Entry 4CC9 (X-ray diffraction, 2.47 A resolution); this record covers chains B and C of the 3 polymer chains in the assembly.

== Chain B ==
Protein: Protein vpx
Organism: Simian immunodeficiency virus
UniProt: P19508 (VPX_SIVSP); residues 1-112 here = UniProt positions 1-112
Sequence (119 residues; each row starts with the number of its first residue; numbers below 1 keep their minus sign (Gly-6 is residue -6)):
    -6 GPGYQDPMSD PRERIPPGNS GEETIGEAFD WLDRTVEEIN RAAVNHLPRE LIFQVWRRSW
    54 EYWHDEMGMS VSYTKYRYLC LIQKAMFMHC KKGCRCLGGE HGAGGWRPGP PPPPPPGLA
Disordered / not traced: -6 to 4, 91-99, 112
Differences from the reference sequence: expression tag (-6 to 0)
Curated features (UniProtKB/Swiss-Prot):
  - motif: Ser65 to Leu72 (Nuclear localization signal)
  - binding site (Zn(2+)): His39, His82, Cys87, Cys89
Ion coordination: Zn2+: His39, His82, Cys87, Cys89
What the authors report for this chain:
  - Zn2+ coordination: His39, His82, Cys87, Cys89
  - specificity-determining residues: Glu15, Glu16 (by similarity / conservation)

== Chain C ==
Protein: Deoxynucleoside triphosphate triphosphohydrolase SAMHD1
Organism: Homo sapiens
Notes: EC 3.1.5.-
UniProt: Q9Y3Z3 (SAMH1_HUMAN); numbering as in UniProt (aligned over 582-626)
Sequence (71 residues; numbered 556 to 626; the number before each row is that of its first residue):
   556 MASWSHPQFE KGALEVLFQG PGYQDPQDGD VIAPLITPQK KEWNDSTSVQ NPTRLREASK
   616 SRVQLFKDDP M
Disordered / not traced: 556-605, 625-626
Differences from the reference sequence: expression tag (556-581)
Curated features (UniProtKB/Swiss-Prot):
  - modified residue: Thr592 (Microbial infection: Phosphothreonine)
  - cross-link: Lys622 (Glycyl lysine isopeptide (Lys-Gly) (interchain with G-Cter in SUMO2))
  - mutagenesis: Thr592 (T592A/V: Impaired ability to promote DNA end resection at stalled replication forks. Promotes dNTPase activity and ability to restrict infection by viruses ...), Pro593 (P593A: Promotes ability to restrict infection by viruses), Arg609 (R609A/E: Abolishes proteasomal degradation triggered by the viral accessory protein vpx), Arg617 (R617A/E: Abolishes proteasomal degradation triggered by the viral accessory protein vpx), Lys622 (K622A/E: Abolishes proteasomal degradation triggered by the viral accessory protein vpx)

== Chain B / chain C interface ==
Residue-residue contacts - 27 pairs, chain B then chain C:
  Ser13(B) - Leu610(C)
  Gly14(B) - Arg609(C)
  Gly14(B) - Leu610(C)  hydrogen bond (backbone-backbone)
  Gly14(B) - Arg611(C)  hydrogen bond (backbone-backbone)
  Glu15(B) - Arg609(C)  salt bridge
  Glu15(B) - Arg611(C)
  Glu16(B) - Arg609(C)
  Glu16(B) - Leu610(C)  hydrogen bond (backbone-backbone)
  Glu16(B) - Arg617(C)  salt bridge
  Thr17(B) - Asn606(C)
  Thr17(B) - Pro607(C)
  Thr17(B) - Thr608(C)
  Ile18(B) - Asn606(C)
  Ile18(B) - Thr608(C)  hydrogen bond (backbone-backbone)
  Gly19(B) - Asn606(C)  hydrogen bond (backbone-backbone)
  Phe22(B) - Leu620(C)  hydrophobic
  Phe22(B) - Phe621(C)  hydrophobic
  Phe22(B) - Asp624(C)
  Trp24(B) - Arg617(C)
  Leu25(B) - Phe621(C)  hydrophobic
  Met62(B) - Lys622(C)
  Ser63(B) - Phe621(C)  hydrogen bond (side chain-backbone)
  Ser65(B) - Phe621(C)
  Tyr66(B) - Phe621(C)
  Tyr66(B) - Lys622(C)
  Tyr69(B) - Val618(C)
  Tyr69(B) - Phe621(C)  hydrophobic
Also at the interface, not in a pair above, chain B (16 interface residues in all): Ala21
Also at the interface, not in a pair above, chain C (13 interface residues in all): Ala613
Interface features reported in the paper:
  - pairs named by the authors: Trp24(B)-Arg617(C), Tyr69(B)-Val618(C)
  - interface residues, chain B: Glu15(B), Glu16(B)
  - interface residues, chain C: Leu610(C), Arg617(C), Val618(C), Leu620(C), Phe621(C)

== Overview ==
Chain B and chain C form an interface of 16 and 13 residues respectively, with 6 hydrogen bonds and 2 salt
bridges. Polar contacts include Glu15(B)-Arg609(C), Glu16(B)-Arg617(C) and Ser63(B)-Phe621(C). The paper
describes contacts between Trp24(B) and Arg617(C) and Tyr69(B) and Val618(C). From the paper: interface
residues Glu15(B), Glu16(B) and Leu610(C) among others; Zn2+ coordination by His39(B), His82(B) and Cys87(B)
among others.
Chain B is Protein vpx (Simian immunodeficiency virus) and chain C is Deoxynucleoside triphosphate
triphosphohydrolase SAMHD1 (Homo sapiens); the structure, Crystal structure of human SAMHD1 (amino acid
residues 582-626) bound to Vpx isolated from sooty mangabey ..., was determined by X-ray diffraction.
